Entry 8FNJ (electron microscopy, 2.40 A resolution); this record covers chains A and H of the 12 polymer chains in the assembly.

== Chain A (and H) ==
Protein: Lamina-associated polypeptide 2, isoforms beta/gamma, Integrase
Organism: Homo sapiens
Notes: EC 2.7.7.-, 3.1.-.-; chain H of this document is another copy of the same molecule, construct and numbering; everything in this record applies to it too
UniProt: chimeric construct of P42167, P12497: residues -55 to -3 from P42167 (LAP2B_HUMAN) positions 48-100 (UniProt number = residue number + 103); residues 1-288 from P12497 positions 1148-1435 (UniProt number = residue number + 1147)
Sequence (364 residues; numbered -75 to 288; the number before each row is that of its first residue; numbers below 1 keep their minus sign (Gly-75 is residue -75)):
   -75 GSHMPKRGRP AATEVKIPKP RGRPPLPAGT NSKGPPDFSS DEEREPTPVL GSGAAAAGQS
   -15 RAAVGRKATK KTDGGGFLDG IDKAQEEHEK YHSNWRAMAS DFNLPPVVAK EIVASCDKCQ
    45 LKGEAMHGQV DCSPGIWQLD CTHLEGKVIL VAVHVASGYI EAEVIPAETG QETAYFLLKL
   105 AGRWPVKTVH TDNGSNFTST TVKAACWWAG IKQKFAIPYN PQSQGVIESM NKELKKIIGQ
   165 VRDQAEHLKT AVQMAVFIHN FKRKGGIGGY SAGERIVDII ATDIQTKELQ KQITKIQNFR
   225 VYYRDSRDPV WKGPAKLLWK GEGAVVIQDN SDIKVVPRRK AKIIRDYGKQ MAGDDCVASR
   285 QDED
Unresolved in the structure: -75 to 0, 229-235, 269-288 (chain H: -75 to 1, 40-56, 140-148, 229-234, 271-288)
Construct notes: expression tag (-75 to -56); conflict Gly-54 (Asn49 in P42167), Gln-17 (Arg86 in P42167); linker (-2 to 0); engineered mutation Lys138 (Glu1285 in P12497), Ala140 (Gly1287 in P12497)
Bound ions: Zn2+: His12, His16, Cys40, Cys43; Mg2+ site 1: Asp64, Asp116 (together with Dolutegravir); Mg2+ site 2: Asp64, Glu152 (together with Dolutegravir)
Small-molecule neighbours: Dolutegravir (DLU; (4R,12aS)-N-(2,4-difluorobenzyl)-7-hydroxy-4-methyl-6,8-dioxo-3,4,6,8,12,12a-hexahydro-2H-pyrido[1',2':4,5]pyrazino[2,1-b][1,3]oxazine-9-carboxamide): Asp64, Cys65, Asp116, Asn117, Gly118, Tyr143, Pro145, Gln146, Glu152
Curated features (UniProtKB/Swiss-Prot):
  - modified residue: Thr-46 (Phosphothreonine), Ser-44 (Phosphoserine), Ser-37 (Phosphoserine), Ser-36 (Phosphoserine), Thr-29 (Phosphothreonine), Ser-24 (Phosphoserine), Arg-15 (Omega-N-methylarginine)
  - zinc finger: Asp3 to Gln44 (Integrase-type)
  - DNA-binding region: Phe223 to Asp270 (Integrase-type)
  - binding site (Zn(2+)): His12, His16, Cys40, Cys43
  - binding site (Mg(2+)): Asp64, Asp116, Glu152
From the paper describing this entry:
  - conformationally variable residues (side-chain flip): Gln148
  - catalytic residues: Glu152 (citing earlier work)
  - mutagenesis - G140A (3- to 5-fold), Q148H (5- to 10-fold), Q148K (5- to 10-fold), Q148R (5- to 10-fold): decreased catalytic activity
  - mutagenesis - E138K/G140A/Q148K (1.0 kcal/mol): decreased binding to Dolutegravir (from molecular simulation)
  - mutagenesis - E138K: unchanged catalytic activity
  - mutagenesis - E138K/G140A/Q148K (1.0 kcal/mol): decreased binding to DTG (from molecular simulation)

== How chain A and chain H interact ==
Pairs across the interface (7; chain A residue first):
  Phe1(A) - Arg269(H)
  Lys14(A) - Trp131(H)  hydrogen bond (side chain-backbone)
  Lys14(A) - Trp132(H)  hydrogen bond (side chain-backbone)
  Tyr15(A) - Trp132(H)  hydrogen bond (side chain-backbone)
  Tyr15(A) - Ala133(H)
  Tyr15(A) - Gly134(H)
  Ser24(A) - Lys215(H)  hydrogen bond
Other interface residues (no listed pair), chain A (6 interface residues in all): Asp25, Asn27
Other interface residues (no listed pair), chain H (8 interface residues in all): Thr218, Lys219

== Summary ==
Chain A and chain H form an interface of 6 and 8 residues respectively; the contacts include 4 hydrogen bonds.
Polar contacts include Lys14(A)-Trp131(H), Lys14(A)-Trp132(H) and Tyr15(A)-Trp132(H). Chain A binds
Dolutegravir. From the paper: the catalytic residue Glu152(A); G140A, Q148H and Q148K of chain A, among
others, reduce catalytic activity; 6 substitutions were tested in all.
Both chains are Lamina-associated polypeptide 2, isoforms beta/gamma, Integrase (Homo sapiens). Entry 8FNJ
(Structure of E138K/G140A HIV-1 intasome with Dolutegravir bound) was determined by electron microscopy (same
publication as 8FND, 8FNG, 8FNH, 8FNL, 8FNM, 8FNO, 8FNP and 8FNQ).
